PDB entry 4IFD | X-ray diffraction, 2.81 A resolution | chains C and D of the 12 polymer chains in the assembly

Chain C:
Name: Exosome complex component RRP43
From: Saccharomyces cerevisiae
Reference sequence: P25359 (RRP43_YEAST); numbering as in UniProt (aligned over 2-394)
Chain sequence (393 residues; row label = number of the first residue in the row):
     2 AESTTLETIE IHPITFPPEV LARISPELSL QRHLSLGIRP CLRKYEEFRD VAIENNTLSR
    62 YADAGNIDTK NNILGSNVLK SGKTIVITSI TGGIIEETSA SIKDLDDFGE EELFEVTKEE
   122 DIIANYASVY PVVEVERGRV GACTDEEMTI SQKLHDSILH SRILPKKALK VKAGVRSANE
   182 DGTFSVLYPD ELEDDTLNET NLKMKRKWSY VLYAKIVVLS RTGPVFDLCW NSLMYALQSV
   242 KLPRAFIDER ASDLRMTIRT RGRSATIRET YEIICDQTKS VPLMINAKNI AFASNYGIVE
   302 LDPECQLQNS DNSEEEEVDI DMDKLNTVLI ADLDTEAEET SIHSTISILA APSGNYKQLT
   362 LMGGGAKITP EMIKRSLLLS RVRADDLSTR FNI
Unresolved in the structure: 2-6, 100-120, 194-205, 310-326
Differences from the reference sequence: engineered mutation Ser102 (Ala in P25359), Met363 (Val in P25359)

Chain D:
Name: Exosome complex component RRP46
From: Saccharomyces cerevisiae
Reference sequence: P53256 (RRP46_YEAST); numbering as in UniProt (aligned over 1-223)
Chain sequence (245 residues; each row starts with the number of its first residue; numbers below 1 keep their minus sign (Gly-21 is residue -21)):
   -21 GHGNNKEPNT KNRLDSAEKK KKMSVQAEIG ILDHVDGSSE FVSQDTKVIC SVTGPIEPKA
    39 RQELPTQLAL EIIVRPAKGV ATTREKVLED KLRAVLTPLI TRHCYPRQLC QITCQILESG
    99 EDEAEFSLRE LSCCINAAFL ALVDAGIALN SMCASIPIAI IKDTSDIIVD PTAEQLKISL
   159 SVHTLALEFV NGGKVVKNVL LLDSNGDFNE DQLFSLLELG EQKCQELVTN IRRIIQDNIS
   219 PRLVV
Unresolved in the structure: -21 to 0
Differences from the reference sequence: expression tag (-21 to 0)

Chain C / chain D interface:
Contacting residue pairs (53; chain C residue first):
  Asp122(C) - Leu158(D)
  Ile123(C) - Lys155(D)
  Ile124(C) - Glu103(D)
  Ala125(C) - Glu103(D)
  Asp146(C) - Lys64(D)  salt bridge
  Met149(C) - Thr61(D)
  Met149(C) - Lys64(D)
  Thr150(C) - Lys64(D)
  Thr150(C) - Val65(D)
  Gln153(C) - Thr61(D)  hydrogen bond
  Gln153(C) - Arg62(D)
  Gln153(C) - Val65(D)
  His161(C) - Asn183(D)
  His161(C) - Gly184(D)
  Arg163(C) - Ser157(D)
  Arg163(C) - Leu158(D)
  Asn356(C) - Asp185(D)  hydrogen bond
  Asn356(C) - Phe186(D)
  Tyr357(C) - Gly184(D)
  Tyr357(C) - Asp185(D)
  Tyr357(C) - Phe186(D)  hydrogen bond (backbone-backbone)
  Lys358(C) - Asn183(D)
  Lys358(C) - Gly184(D)  hydrogen bond (backbone-backbone)
  Lys358(C) - Asp185(D)  salt bridge
  Gln359(C) - Asp181(D)
  Gln359(C) - Ser182(D)  hydrogen bond (side chain-backbone)
  Gln359(C) - Asn183(D)  hydrogen bond
  Leu360(C) - Leu180(D)
  Leu360(C) - Ser182(D)  hydrogen bond (backbone-backbone)
  Leu360(C) - Phe186(D)  hydrophobic
  Thr361(C) - Leu180(D)
  Leu362(C) - Leu178(D)
  Leu362(C) - Leu179(D)
  Leu362(C) - Leu180(D)  hydrogen bond (backbone-backbone)
  Met363(C) - Ala72(D)  hydrophobic
  Met363(C) - Leu178(D)
  Gly364(C) - Asn176(D)  hydrogen bond (backbone-side chain)
  Gly364(C) - Val177(D)  hydrogen bond (backbone-backbone)
  Gly364(C) - Leu178(D)  hydrogen bond (backbone-backbone)
  Gly365(C) - Pro76(D)
  Gly366(C) - Asn176(D)
  Ala367(C) - Asn176(D)  hydrogen bond (backbone-side chain)
  Lys368(C) - Val174(D)
  Lys368(C) - Lys175(D)
  Lys368(C) - Asn176(D)
  Ile369(C) - Asn176(D)  hydrogen bond (backbone-side chain)
  Ile369(C) - Val177(D)  hydrophobic
  Ile374(C) - Phe192(D)  hydrophobic
  Lys375(C) - Glu188(D)
  Lys375(C) - Phe192(D)
  Leu378(C) - Glu188(D)
  Leu378(C) - Leu191(D)  hydrophobic
  Arg382(C) - Glu188(D)  salt bridge
Interface residues without a listed pair, chain C (31 interface residues in all): Lys154, Ser345, Pro371
Interface residues without a listed pair, chain D (31 interface residues in all): Asp68, Phe104, Val160, Asn187, Leu195

In short:
Chain C and chain D each contribute 31 residues to their interface; the contacts include 13 hydrogen bonds and
3 salt bridges. Among the polar pairs are Asp146(C)-Lys64(D), Lys358(C)-Asp185(D) and Arg382(C)-Glu188(D).
Chain C is Exosome complex component RRP43 and chain D is Exosome complex component RRP46, both from
Saccharomyces cerevisiae; the structure, Crystal structure of an 11-subunit eukaryotic exosome complex bound
to RNA, was determined by X-ray diffraction.
